PDB entry 5W4U | X-ray diffraction, 3.60 A resolution | chains B and J of the 13 polymer chains in the assembly

== Chain B ==
Name: DNA-directed RNA polymerase II subunit RPB2
Source organism: Saccharomyces cerevisiae (strain ATCC 204508 / S288c)
Notes: EC 2.7.7.6
UniProtKB: P08518 (RPB2_YEAST); numbering as in UniProt (aligned over 1-1224)
Amino-acid sequence (1224 residues; numbered 1 to 1224; the number before each row is that of its first residue):
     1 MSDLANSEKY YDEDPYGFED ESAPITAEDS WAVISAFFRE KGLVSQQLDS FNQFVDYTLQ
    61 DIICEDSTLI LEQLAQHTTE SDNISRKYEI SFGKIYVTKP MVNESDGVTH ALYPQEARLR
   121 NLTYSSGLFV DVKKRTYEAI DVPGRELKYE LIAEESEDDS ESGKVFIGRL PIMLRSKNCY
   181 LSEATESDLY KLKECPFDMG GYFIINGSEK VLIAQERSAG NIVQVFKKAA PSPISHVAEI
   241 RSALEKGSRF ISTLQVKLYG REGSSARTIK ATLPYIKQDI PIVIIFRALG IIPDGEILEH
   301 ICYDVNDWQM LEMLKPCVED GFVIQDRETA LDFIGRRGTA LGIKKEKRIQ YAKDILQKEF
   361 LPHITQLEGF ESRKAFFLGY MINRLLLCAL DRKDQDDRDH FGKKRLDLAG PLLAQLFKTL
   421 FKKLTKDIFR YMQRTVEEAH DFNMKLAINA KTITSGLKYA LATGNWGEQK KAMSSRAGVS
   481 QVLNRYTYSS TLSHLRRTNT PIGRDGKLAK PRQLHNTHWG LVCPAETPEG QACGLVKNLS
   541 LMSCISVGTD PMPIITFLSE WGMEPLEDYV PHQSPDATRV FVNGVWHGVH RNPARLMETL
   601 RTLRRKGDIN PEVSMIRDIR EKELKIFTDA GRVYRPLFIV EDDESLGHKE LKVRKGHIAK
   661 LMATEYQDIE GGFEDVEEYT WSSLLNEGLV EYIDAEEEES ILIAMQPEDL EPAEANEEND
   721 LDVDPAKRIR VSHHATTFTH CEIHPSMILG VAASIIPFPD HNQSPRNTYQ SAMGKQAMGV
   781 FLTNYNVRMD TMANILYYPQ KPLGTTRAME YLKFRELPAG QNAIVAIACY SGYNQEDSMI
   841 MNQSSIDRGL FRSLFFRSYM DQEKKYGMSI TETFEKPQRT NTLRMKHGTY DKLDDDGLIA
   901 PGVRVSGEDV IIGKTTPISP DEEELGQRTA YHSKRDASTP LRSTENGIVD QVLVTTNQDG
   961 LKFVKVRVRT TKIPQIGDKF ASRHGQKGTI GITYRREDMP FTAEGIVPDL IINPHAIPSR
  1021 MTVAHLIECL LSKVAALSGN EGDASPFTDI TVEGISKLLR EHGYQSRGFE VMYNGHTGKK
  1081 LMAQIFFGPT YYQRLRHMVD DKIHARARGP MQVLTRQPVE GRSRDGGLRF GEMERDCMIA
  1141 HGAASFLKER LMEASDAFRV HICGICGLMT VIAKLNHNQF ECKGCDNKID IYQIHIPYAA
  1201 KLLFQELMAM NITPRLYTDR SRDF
Unresolved in the structure: 1-19, 71-89, 135-163, 244-250, 339-344, 436-445, 473-475, 503-508, 669-677, 713-721, 919-932, 1221-1224
Ion coordination: Zn2+: C1163, C1166, C1182, C1185

== Chain J ==
Name: DNA-directed RNA polymerases I, II, and III subunit RPABC5
Source organism: Saccharomyces cerevisiae (strain ATCC 204508 / S288c)
UniProtKB: P22139 (RPAB5_YEAST); numbering as in UniProt (aligned over 1-70)
Amino-acid sequence (70 residues; numbered 1 to 70; the number before each row is that of its first residue):
     1 MIVPVRCFSC GKVVGDKWES YLNLLQEDEL DEGTALSRLG LKRYCCRRMI LTHVDLIEKF
    61 LRYNPLEKRD
Unresolved in the structure: 66-70
UniProt features mapped onto this chain:
  - binding site (Zn(2+)): C7, C10, C45, C46
  - cross-link: K59 (Glycyl lysine isopeptide (Lys-Gly) (interchain with G-Cter in ubiquitin))
Ion coordination: Zn2+: C7, C10, C45, C46

== Chain B / chain J interface ==
Contacting residue pairs - 62 pairs, chain B then chain J:
  Y190(B) with K59(J); R62(J); Y63(J)
  K193(B) with P65(J)
  C195(B) with Y63(J)
  P196(B) with Y63(J)
  F197(B) with K59(J)
  V780(B) with L56(J), hydrophobic
  T783(B) with K59(J); F60(J); Y63(J)
  N784(B) with Y63(J), hydrogen bond (backbone-side chain)
  Y785(B) with M1(J); F60(J), hydrophobic
  Y797(B) with M1(J)
  Y798(B) with I2(J); P4(J), hydrophobic
  Q800(B) with M49(J); T52(J)
  K801(B) with L51(J); T52(J), hydrogen bond (backbone-backbone); V54(J)
  L803(B) with T52(J)
  R815(B) with V54(J)
  E816(B) with L56(J)
  Q821(B) with F8(J)
  N822(B) with R48(J), hydrogen bond (backbone-side chain); T52(J)
  I824(B) with S9(J); Y44(J), hydrophobic; R48(J)
  N842(B) with S9(J)
  S845(B) with F8(J)
  R848(B) with C7(J); F8(J), hydrogen bond (side chain-backbone); S9(J); C10(J), hydrogen bond (side chain-backbone); G11(J)
  G849(B) with F8(J)
  L850(B) with F8(J), hydrophobic
  R996(B) with S9(J); C10(J), hydrogen bond (side chain-backbone)
  E1004(B) with R43(J); Y44(J)
  I1006(B) with R43(J); Y44(J), hydrophobic
  V1007(B) with S9(J)
  D1009(B) with F8(J); S9(J), hydrogen bond; R48(J), salt bridge
  A1035(B) with L51(J)
  A1036(B) with Y44(J), hydrophobic; R47(J)
  L1037(B) with Y44(J), hydrophobic; R47(J)
  S1038(B) with G33(J)
  G1039(B) with E32(J); L51(J)
  N1040(B) with L51(J)
  E1070(B) with Y44(J), hydrogen bond
  F1087(B) with Y44(J)
  P1089(B) with Y44(J), hydrophobic
Interface residues without a listed pair, chain B (45 interface residues in all): E186, K191, E194, L796, P799, K1033, Y1064
Interface residues without a listed pair, chain J (28 interface residues in all): V3, C45, H53, N64

== In short ==
The interface between chain B and chain J involves 45 residues on one side and 28 on the other, with 8
hydrogen bonds and 1 salt bridge. Polar pairs include D1009(B)-R48(J), N784(B)-Y63(J) and N822(B)-R48(J).
UniProt lists 4 Zn2+-binding residues on chain J.
Chain B is DNA-directed RNA polymerase II subunit RPB2 and chain J is DNA-directed RNA polymerases I, II, and
III subunit RPABC5, both from Saccharomyces cerevisiae (strain ATCC 204508 / S288c); the structure, Pol II
elongation complex with an N6-methyladenine-containing template, was determined by X-ray diffraction (same
publication as 5W51).
